Entry 1PYT (X-ray diffraction, 2.35 A resolution); this record covers chains A and C of the 4 polymer chains in the assembly.

Chain A:
Molecule: Procarboxypeptidase A
Source organism: Bos taurus
Notes: EC 3.4.17.1
UniProtKB: P00730 (CBPA1_BOVIN); the construct lacks a stretch of the UniProt sequence and is renumbered around it, so the offset changes along the chain: 4-34 = UniProt 17-47; 35-42 = UniProt 50-57; 47-99 = UniProt 58-110
Sequence (94 residues; row label = number of the first residue in the row; note: 4 numbers in that range are skipped by the numbering (no residue carries them; nothing is unmodelled there); a row labelled like 34B-34C holds insertion residues (34B, then the next letters in order)):
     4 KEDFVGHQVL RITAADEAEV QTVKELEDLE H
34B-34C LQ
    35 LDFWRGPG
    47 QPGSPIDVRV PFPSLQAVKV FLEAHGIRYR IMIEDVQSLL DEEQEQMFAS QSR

Chain C:
Molecule: Proproteinase E
Source organism: Bos taurus
UniProtKB: P05805 (CAC3_BOVIN); the construct lacks a stretch of the UniProt sequence and is renumbered around it, so the offset changes along the chain: 405-436 = UniProt 1-32; 437-462 = UniProt 36-61; 463-486 = UniProt 63-86; 487-499 = UniProt 89-101; 6 more segments
Sequence (253 residues; numbered 405 to 645 plus 13 insertion-coded residues; 1 number in that range is skipped by the numbering (no residue carries it; nothing is unmodelled there); the number before each row is that of its first residue; a row labelled like 436A-436C holds insertion residues (436A, then the next letters in order)):
   405 FSQPFSRPSS RVVNGEDAVP YSWSWQVSLQ YE
436A-436C KDG
   437 AFHHTCGGSL IAPDWVVTAG HCISTS
  462A R
   463 TYQVVLGEYD RSVLQGSEQV IPIN
486A-486B AG
   487 DLFVHPLWNS NCV
499A-499B AC
   500 GNDIALVKLS RSAQLGDKVQ LANLPPAGDI LPNEAPCYIS GWGRL
   546 YTGGPLPDKL QEALLPVVDY EHCSQ
570A-570B YD
   571 WWGITVKKTM VCAGGDTRSG CDGDSGGPLN CPAAD
  605A G
   606 SWQVHGVTSF VS
  617A A
   618 FGCN
  621A T
   622 IKKPTVFTRV SAFIDWINET IASN
Not modelled in the structure: 405-409
Sequence notes: conflict Gln477 (Glu77 in P05805), Glu557 (Gln160 in P05805), Tyr570A (Trp174 in P05805), Asp592 (Asn197 in P05805), Asn639 (Asp247 in P05805)
Disulfide bonds: Cys442-Cys458, Cys498-Cys499B, Cys536-Cys601, Cys568-Cys582, Cys591-Cys620
Bound ions: Ca2+: Glu470, Asp472, Val475, Gln477, Glu480

Interface between chain A and chain C:
Residue-residue contacts (50):
  Glu5(A) - Lys436A(C)
  Asp6(A) - Tyr435(C)  hydrogen bond
  Asp6(A) - Lys436A(C)
  Val8(A) - Tyr435(C)  hydrophobic
  Val8(A) - Arg462A(C)
  Leu29(A) - Ala617A(C)  hydrophobic
  Leu32(A) - Phe618(C)  hydrophobic
  His34(A) - Thr547(C)  hydrogen bond (backbone-side chain)
  His34(A) - Ala617A(C)  hydrogen bond (side chain-backbone)
  His34(A) - Phe618(C)
  His34(A) - Gly619(C)
  Leu34B(A) - Ala617A(C)
  Phe58(A) - Thr441(C)
  Phe58(A) - His457(C)
  Pro59(A) - Arg543(C)
  Pro59(A) - Thr547(C)
  Gln62(A) - His457(C)  hydrogen bond
  Gln62(A) - Trp494(C)
  Gln62(A) - Val499(C)
  Gln62(A) - Asp502(C)
  Gln62(A) - Ser614(C)
  Gln62(A) - Phe615(C)
  Ala63(A) - Val616(C)
  Ala63(A) - Ser617(C)
  Ala63(A) - Ala617A(C)
  Lys65(A) - Ser496(C)  hydrogen bond (side chain-backbone)
  Lys65(A) - Val499(C)
  Val66(A) - Val499(C)  hydrophobic
  Val66(A) - Trp572(C)  hydrophobic
  Val66(A) - Thr575(C)
  Val66(A) - Phe615(C)  hydrophobic
  Phe67(A) - Ala617A(C)  hydrophobic
  Glu69(A) - Asn497(C)
  Glu69(A) - Cys498(C)  hydrogen bond (side chain-backbone)
  Glu69(A) - Val499(C)  hydrogen bond (side chain-backbone)
  Glu69(A) - Ala499A(C)  hydrogen bond (side chain-backbone)
  Ala70(A) - Thr575(C)
  Tyr75(A) - Asn497(C)  hydrogen bond (side chain-backbone)
  Arg76(A) - Asn497(C)
  Ile77(A) - Ser496(C)
  Ile77(A) - Asn497(C)
  Glu80(A) - Thr461(C)
  Asp81(A) - Ser460(C)  hydrogen bond
  Asp81(A) - Ser462(C)
  Asp81(A) - Arg462A(C)  salt bridge
  Gln83(A) - Lys436A(C)
  Gln83(A) - Arg462A(C)
  Ser84(A) - Ser462(C)  hydrogen bond
  Ser84(A) - Arg462A(C)  hydrogen bond
  Asp87(A) - Arg462A(C)  salt bridge
Interface residues without a listed pair, chain A (27 interface residues in all): Phe7, Gly9, Ser60
Interface residues without a listed pair, chain C (28 interface residues in all): Cys442, Cys458

Overview:
Chain A and chain C form an interface of 27 and 28 residues respectively; the contacts include 12 hydrogen
bonds and 2 salt bridges. Polar contacts include Asp81(A)-Arg462A(C), Asp87(A)-Arg462A(C) and
Asp6(A)-Tyr435(C). Glu470(C), Asp472(C), Val475(C), Gln477(C) and Glu480(C) coordinate Ca2+.
Here chain A is Procarboxypeptidase A and chain C is Proproteinase E, both from Bos taurus. Entry 1PYT
(Ternary complex of procarboxypeptidase A, proproteinase E, and chymotrypsinogen C) was determined by X-ray
diffraction.
